Entry 5ZE2 (X-ray diffraction, 3.30 A resolution); this record covers chains A and M of the 6 polymer chains in the assembly.

# Chain A
Name: mouse RAG1
Organism: Mus musculus
Notes: EC 3.1.-.-, 2.3.2.27
UniProt: P15919 (RAG1_MOUSE); numbering as in UniProt (aligned over 384-1008)
Sequence (627 residues; row label = number of the first residue in the row):
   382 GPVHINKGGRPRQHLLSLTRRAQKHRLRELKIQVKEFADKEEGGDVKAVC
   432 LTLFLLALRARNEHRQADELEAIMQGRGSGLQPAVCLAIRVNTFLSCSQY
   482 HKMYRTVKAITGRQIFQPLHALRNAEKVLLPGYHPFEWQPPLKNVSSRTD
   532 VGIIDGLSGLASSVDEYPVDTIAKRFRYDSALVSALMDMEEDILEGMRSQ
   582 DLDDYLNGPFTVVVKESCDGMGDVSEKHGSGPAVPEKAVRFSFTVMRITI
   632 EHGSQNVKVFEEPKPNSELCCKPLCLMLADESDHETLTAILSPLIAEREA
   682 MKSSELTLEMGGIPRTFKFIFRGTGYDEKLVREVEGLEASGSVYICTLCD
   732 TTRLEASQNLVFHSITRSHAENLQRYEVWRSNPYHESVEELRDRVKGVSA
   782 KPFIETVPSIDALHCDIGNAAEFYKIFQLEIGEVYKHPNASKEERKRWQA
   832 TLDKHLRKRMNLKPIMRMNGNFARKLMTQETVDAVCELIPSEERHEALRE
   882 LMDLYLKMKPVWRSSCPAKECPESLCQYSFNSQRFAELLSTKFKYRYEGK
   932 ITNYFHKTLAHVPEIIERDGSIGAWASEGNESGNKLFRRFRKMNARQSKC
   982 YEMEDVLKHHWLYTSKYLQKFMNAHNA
Not modelled in the structure: 382-390
Differences from the reference sequence: cloning artifact (382-383)
Bound ions: Mn2+ site 1: Asp600, Glu962 (shared with 1 residue of chain F); Mn2+ site 2: Asp600, Asp708; K+: Glu649 (shared with 1 residue of chain L); Zn2+: Cys727, Cys730, His937, His942
Swiss-Prot annotation at these positions:
  - DNA-binding region: Gly389 to Gln456 (NBD)
  - binding site (a divalent metal cation): Asp600, Asp708, Glu962
  - site: Trp893 (Essential for DNA hairpin formation, participates in base-stacking interactions near the cleavage site)
  - mutagenesis: Arg391 (R391A: Defects in converting nicked products to hairpins; R391L: Impairs DNA-binding and hairpin formation while maintaining some nicking activity), Arg393 (R393A: Impairs DNA-binding and hairpin formation while maintaining some nicking activity), Arg401 (R401A: Allows robust hairpin activity), Arg402 (R402A: Defects in converting nicked products to hairpins), Lys405 (K405A: Reduced hairpin activity), His406 (H406A: Allows robust hairpin activity), Arg407 (R407A: Impairs DNA-binding and reduces hairpin formation without affecting nicking activity), Asn443 (N443A: Impairs DNA-binding; when associated with A-445), His445 (H445A: Impairs DNA-binding; when associated with A-443), Asp546 (D546A: Loss of DNA-binding), Asp560 (D560A: Loss of DNA-binding), Glu597 (E597Q: Impaired cleavage), 20 further mutagenesis entries in UniProt
Reported in the primary citation:
  - catalytic residues: Asp600, Asp708, Glu962 (citing earlier work)

# Chain M
Molecule: 40-nt DNA strand
Sequence (40 nucleotides; each row starts with the number of its first residue):
    17 CACAGTGATGCAAATCAAGTGTGAAGCCAGACAAAAACCC
Bound ions: K+: DC19 (shared with 2 residues of chain C)

# Interface between chain A and chain M
Contacting residue pairs - 29 pairs, chain A then chain M:
  Arg391(A) with DA51(M), base contact; DA52(M), base contact; DA53(M), base contact; DC54(M), sugar contact
  Pro392(A) with DC54(M), phosphate contact
  Arg401(A) with DC43(M), salt bridge to the phosphate
  Lys405(A) with DC44(M), salt bridge to the phosphate
  Arg409(A) with DG46(M), salt bridge to the phosphate
  Lys412(A) with DA45(M), phosphate contact
  Ser477(A) with DT22(M), hydrogen bond to the phosphate; DG23(M), phosphate contact
  Cys478(A) with DG23(M), hydrogen bond to the phosphate
  Ser479(A) with DG21(M), sugar contact; DT22(M), base contact; DG23(M), hydrogen bond to the phosphate
  Gln480(A) with DG21(M), hydrogen bond to the phosphate; DT22(M), phosphate contact
  Lys483(A) with DG21(M), salt bridge to the phosphate
  Arg504(A) with DA24(M), salt bridge to the phosphate; DT25(M), base contact
  Met974(A) with DT22(M), sugar contact
  Asn975(A) with DT22(M), phosphate contact; DG23(M), sugar contact
  Ala976(A) with DT22(M), sugar contact; DG23(M), sugar contact
  Arg977(A) with DG23(M), base contact; DA24(M), sugar contact
  Gln978(A) with DT22(M), hydrogen bond to the base
  Lys989(A) with DA24(M), salt bridge to the phosphate
Also at the interface, not in a pair above, chain A (22 interface residues in all): Arg471, Glu507, Lys973, Asp986

# In short
22 residues of chain A face 13 of chain M across their interface, with 5 hydrogen bonds and 6 salt bridges.
Polar contacts include Gln978(A)-DT22(M), Ser477(A)-DT22(M) and Cys478(A)-DG23(M). From UniProt: a DNA-binding
region, 3 divalent metal cation-binding residues and 32 mutagenesis sites on chain A. From the paper:
catalytic residues Asp600(A), Asp708(A) and Glu962(A).
Here chain A is mouse RAG1 (Mus musculus) and chain M is a 40-nt DNA strand. Entry 5ZE2 (Hairpin Complex,
RAG1/2-hairpin 12RSS/23RSS complex in 5mM Mn2+ for 2 min at 4'C) was determined by X-ray diffraction together
with 5ZDZ, 5ZE0, 5ZE1, 6CG0, 6CIJ, 6CIK, 6CIL and 6CIM from the same study.
